Entry 5ODV (electron microscopy, 4.00 A resolution); this record covers chains A and J of the 48 polymer chains in the assembly.

== Chain A (and J) ==
Name: coat protein
From: Watermelon mosaic virus
Notes: chain J of this document is another copy of the same molecule, construct and numbering; everything in this record applies to it too
UniProt: Q70J31 (Q70J31_9POTV); residues 3-283 here correspond to UniProt positions 11-291 (UniProt number = residue number + 8)
Sequence (281 residues; numbered 3 to 283; the number before each row is that of its first residue):
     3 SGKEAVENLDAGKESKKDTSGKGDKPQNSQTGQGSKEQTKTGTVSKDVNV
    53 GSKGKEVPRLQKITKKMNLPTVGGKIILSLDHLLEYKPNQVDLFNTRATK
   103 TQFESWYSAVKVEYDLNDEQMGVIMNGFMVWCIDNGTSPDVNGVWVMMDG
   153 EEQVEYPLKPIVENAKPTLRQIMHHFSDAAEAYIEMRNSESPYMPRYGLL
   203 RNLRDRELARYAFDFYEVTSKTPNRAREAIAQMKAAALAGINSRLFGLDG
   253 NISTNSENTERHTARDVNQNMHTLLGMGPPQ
Not modelled in the structure: 3-59, 267-283
From the paper describing this entry:
  - binding site for the 5-nt RNA strand: Ser140, Arg172, Asp216, Lys236

== How chain A and chain J interact ==
Residue-residue contacts (20; chain A residue first):
  Asp142(A) - Glu209(J)
  Asp142(A) - Pro225(J)
  Asp142(A) - Arg227(J)
  Asn144(A) - Glu209(J)
  Asn144(A) - Arg212(J)  hydrogen bond
  Gly145(A) - Glu187(J)
  Val146(A) - Glu187(J)
  Lys161(A) - Arg212(J)
  Glu165(A) - Arg212(J)  salt bridge
  Glu165(A) - Lys223(J)
  Leu250(A) - Gln234(J)
  Glu259(A) - Ser245(J)
  Glu259(A) - Leu247(J)
  Asn260(A) - Arg246(J)
  Thr261(A) - Leu247(J)
  Glu262(A) - Phe248(J)
  His264(A) - Arg246(J)  hydrogen bond
  His264(A) - Gly249(J)
  His264(A) - Leu250(J)
  His264(A) - Asp251(J)
Other interface residues (no listed pair), chain A (18 interface residues in all): Pro141, Val143, Asn166, Arg263, Thr265, Ala266
Other interface residues (no listed pair), chain J (17 interface residues in all): Ala233, Asn244, Ile254

== In short ==
Chain A and chain J form an interface of 18 and 17 residues respectively, with 2 hydrogen bonds and 1 salt
bridge. Polar pairs include Glu165(A)-Arg212(J), Asn144(A)-Arg212(J) and His264(A)-Arg246(J). From the paper:
a binding site for the 5-nt RNA strand at Ser140(A), Arg172(A) and Asp216(A) among others.
Both chains are coat protein (Watermelon mosaic virus). Entry 5ODV (Structure of Watermelon mosaic virus
potyvirus) was determined by electron microscopy.
